PDB entry 5S5H | X-ray diffraction, 2.50 A resolution | chains A and F of the 6 polymer chains in the assembly

# Chain A
Name: Tubulin alpha-1B chain
Organism: Bos taurus
Reference sequence: P81947 (TBA1B_BOVIN); residues 1-451 here = UniProt positions 1-451
Amino-acid sequence (451 residues; numbered 1 to 451; the number before each row is that of its first residue):
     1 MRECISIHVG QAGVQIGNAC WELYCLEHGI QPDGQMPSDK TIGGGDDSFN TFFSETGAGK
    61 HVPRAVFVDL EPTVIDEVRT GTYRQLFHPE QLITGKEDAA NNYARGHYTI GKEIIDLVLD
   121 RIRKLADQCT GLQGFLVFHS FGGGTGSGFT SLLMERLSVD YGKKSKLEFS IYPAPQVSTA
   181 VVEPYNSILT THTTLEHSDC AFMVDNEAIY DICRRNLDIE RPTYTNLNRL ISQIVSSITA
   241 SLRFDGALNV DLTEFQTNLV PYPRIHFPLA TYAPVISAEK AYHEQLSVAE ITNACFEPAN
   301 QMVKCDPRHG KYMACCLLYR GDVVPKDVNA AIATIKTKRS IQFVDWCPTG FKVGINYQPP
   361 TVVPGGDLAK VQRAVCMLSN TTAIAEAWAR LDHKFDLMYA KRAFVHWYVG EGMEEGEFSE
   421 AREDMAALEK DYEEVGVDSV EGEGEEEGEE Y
Disordered / not traced: 439-451
Ion coordination: Ca2+: Asp39, Thr41, Gly44, Glu55
Residues lining bound ligands: GTP (guanosine-5'-triphosphate): Gly10, Gln11, Ala12, Gln15, Ile16, Asp69, Asp98, Ala99, Ala100, Asn101, Ser140, Gly142, Gly143, Gly144, Thr145, Gly146, Ile171, Pro173, Val177, Ser178, Glu183, Asn206, Tyr224, Leu227, Asn228, Ile231

# Chain F
Name: Tubulin-Tyrosine Ligase
Organism: Gallus gallus
Reference sequence: E1BQ43 (E1BQ43_CHICK); residue numbers follow UniProt; this construct covers 1-378
Amino-acid sequence (384 residues; numbered 1 to 384; the number before each row is that of its first residue):
     1 MYTFVVRDEN SSVYAEVSRL LLATGQWKRL RKDNPRFNLM LGERNRLPFG RLGHEPGLVQ
    61 LVNYYRGADK LCRKASLVKL IKTSPELSES CTWFPESYVI YPTNLKTPVA PAQNGIRHLI
   121 NNTRTDEREV FLAAYNRRRE GREGNVWIAK SSAGAKGEGI LISSEASELL DFIDEQGQVH
   181 VIQKYLEKPL LLEPGHRKFD IRSWVLVDHL YNIYLYREGV LRTSSEPYNS ANFQDKTCHL
   241 TNHCIQKEYS KNYGRYEEGN EMFFEEFNQY LMDALNTTLE NSILLQIKHI IRSCLMCIEP
   301 AISTKHLHYQ SFQLFGFDFM VDEELKVWLI EVNGAPACAQ KLYAELCQGI VDVAISSVFP
   361 LADTGQKTSQ PTSIFIKLHH HHHH
Disordered / not traced: 106-124, 152-158, 363-370, 383-384
Sequence notes: expression tag (379-384)
Ion coordination: Mg2+: Glu331 (together with AMP-PCP)
Residues lining bound ligands: AMP-PCP (ACP; phosphomethylphosphonic acid adenylate ester): Lys74, Pro95, Ile148, Lys150, Gln183, Lys184, Tyr185, Leu186, Lys198, Asp200, Arg202, Arg222, His239, Leu240, Thr241, Asn242, Asp318, Met320, Ile330, Glu331, Asn333

# How chain A and chain F interact
Residue-residue contacts (22; chain A residue first):
  Pro175(A) with Pro56(F), hydrophobic
  Gln176(A) with Pro56(F)
  Glu207(A) with His54(F), salt bridge
  Glu297(A) with His306(F)
  Pro298(A) with His306(F)
  Lys304(A) with His54(F)
  Cys305(A) with His308(F)
  Asp306(A) with Arg66(F)
  Arg308(A) with Pro300(F), hydrogen bond (side chain-backbone); Ala301(F), hydrogen bond (side chain-backbone); Ile302(F); Ser303(F), hydrogen bond (side chain-backbone)
  His309(A) with Arg66(F), hydrogen bond (side chain-backbone); Gly67(F); Ala301(F)
  Ser340(A) with Ala301(F)
  Glu386(A) with Gly50(F); Arg66(F), salt bridge
  Arg390(A) with Gly50(F); His54(F), hydrogen bond
  His393(A) with Arg51(F), hydrogen bond
  Glu433(A) with Arg46(F), salt bridge
Other interface residues (no listed pair), chain A (17 interface residues in all): Ala299, Lys338
Other interface residues (no listed pair), chain F (15 interface residues in all): Gly53, Leu307

# Overview
Chain A and chain F form an interface of 17 and 15 residues respectively, with 6 hydrogen bonds and 3 salt
bridges. Among the polar pairs are Glu207(A)-His54(F), Glu386(A)-Arg66(F) and Glu433(A)-Arg46(F). Bound to
chain A: GTP. Bound to chain F: AMP-PCP.
Here chain A is Tubulin alpha-1B chain (Bos taurus) and chain F is Tubulin-Tyrosine Ligase (Gallus gallus).
Entry 5S5H (Tubulin-Z2074076908-complex) was determined by X-ray diffraction together with 5S4L, 5S4M, 5S4N,
5S4O, 5S4P, 5S4Q and 52 further entries from the same study.
